4XGR - chains A and C of the 4 polymer chains in the assembly; structure by X-ray diffraction, 2.70 A resolution.

# Chain A (and C)
Protein: Ribonuclease VapC30
Organism: Mycobacterium tuberculosis (strain ATCC 25618 / H37Rv)
Notes: EC 3.1.-.-; chain C of this document is another copy of the same molecule, construct and numbering; everything in this record applies to it too
Reference sequence: P9WF77 (VPC30_MYCTU); residue numbers follow UniProt; this construct covers 1-131
Amino-acid sequence (132 residues; row label = number of the first residue in the row; numbering starts at 0):
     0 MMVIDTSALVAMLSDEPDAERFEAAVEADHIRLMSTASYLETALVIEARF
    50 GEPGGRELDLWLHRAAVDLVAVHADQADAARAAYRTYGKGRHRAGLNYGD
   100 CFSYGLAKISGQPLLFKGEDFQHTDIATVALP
Not modelled in the structure: 89-92 (chain C: 89-92, 130-131)
Modified residues: Mse0 (selenomethionine); Mse1, Mse11, Mse33 (selenomethionine; parent Met)
Construct notes: expression tag (0)
Ion coordination: Mg2+: Asp4, Asp99
Swiss-Prot annotation at these positions:
  - binding site (Mg(2+)): Asp4, Asp99
From the paper describing this entry:
  - conformationally variable residues (order/disorder transition, side-chain flip): Gly89 to Arg92, Asn96
  - contacts within the chain: Asn96-Asp99 (hydrogen bond), Asn96-Asp119 (hydrogen bond)
  - catalytic residues: Asp4, Glu40, Asp99, Asp119 (by similarity / conservation)

# How chain A and chain C interact
Contacting residue pairs (51):
  Thr35(A) - Val71(C)  hydrogen bond (side chain-backbone)
  Thr35(A) - Ala73(C)
  Thr35(A) - Ala76(C)
  Ala36(A) - Tyr97(C)  hydrogen bond (backbone-side chain)
  Ala36(A) - Phe101(C)  hydrophobic
  Tyr38(A) - Ala76(C)  hydrophobic
  Tyr38(A) - Asp77(C)  hydrogen bond
  Tyr38(A) - Arg80(C)  hydrogen bond
  Leu39(A) - Ala76(C)
  Leu39(A) - Ala79(C)  hydrophobic
  Leu39(A) - Arg80(C)
  Leu39(A) - Cys100(C)  hydrophobic
  Leu39(A) - Phe101(C)  hydrophobic
  Glu40(A) - Tyr97(C)
  Ala42(A) - Arg80(C)
  Leu43(A) - Tyr83(C)  hydrophobic
  Leu43(A) - Tyr97(C)  hydrophobic
  Glu46(A) - Arg80(C)  salt bridge
  Glu46(A) - Arg84(C)  salt bridge
  Glu51(A) - Arg84(C)  salt bridge
  Gly54(A) - Arg80(C)  hydrogen bond (backbone-side chain)
  Asp58(A) - Arg80(C)  salt bridge
  Ala70(A) - Val71(C)
  Val71(A) - Thr35(C)  hydrogen bond (backbone-side chain)
  Val71(A) - Ala70(C)
  Val71(A) - Val71(C)  hydrogen bond (backbone-backbone)
  His72(A) - Thr35(C)
  His72(A) - Ala70(C)
  Ala73(A) - Thr35(C)
  Ala76(A) - Thr35(C)
  Ala76(A) - Tyr38(C)  hydrophobic
  Ala76(A) - Leu39(C)
  Asp77(A) - Tyr38(C)  hydrogen bond
  Arg80(A) - Tyr38(C)  hydrogen bond
  Arg80(A) - Leu39(C)
  Arg80(A) - Ala42(C)
  Arg80(A) - Leu43(C)
  Arg80(A) - Glu46(C)  salt bridge
  Arg80(A) - Gly54(C)
  Arg80(A) - Asp58(C)  salt bridge
  Tyr83(A) - Leu43(C)  hydrophobic
  Arg84(A) - Glu46(C)  salt bridge
  Arg84(A) - Glu51(C)  salt bridge
  Tyr97(A) - Ala36(C)  hydrogen bond (side chain-backbone)
  Tyr97(A) - Glu40(C)
  Tyr97(A) - Tyr97(C)  hydrophobic
  Tyr97(A) - Gly98(C)
  Tyr97(A) - Phe101(C)
  Phe101(A) - Ala36(C)  hydrophobic
  Phe101(A) - Leu39(C)  hydrophobic
  Phe101(A) - Tyr97(C)
Other interface residues (no listed pair), chain A (27 interface residues in all): Ser37, Arg55, Ala79, Gly98, Cys100
Other interface residues (no listed pair), chain C (26 interface residues in all): Ser37, His72

# Overview
27 residues of chain A and 26 residues of chain C are in contact, with 10 hydrogen bonds and 8 salt bridges.
Polar contacts include Glu46(A)-Arg80(C), Glu46(A)-Arg84(C) and Glu51(A)-Arg84(C). The paper reports catalytic
residues Asp4(A), Glu40(A) and Asp99(A) among others; conformational variability at Gly89(A) and Asn96(A).
Both chains are Ribonuclease VapC30 (Mycobacterium tuberculosis (strain ATCC 25618 / H37Rv)). Entry 4XGR
(Crystal structure of addiction module from Mycobacterial species) was determined by X-ray diffraction (same
publication as 4XGQ).
